PDB entry 6IM3 | X-ray diffraction, 2.00 A resolution | chains A and B

Chain A (and B):
Name: Carbonic anhydrase (Carbonate dehydratase)
Source organism: Persephonella marina (strain DSM 14350 / EX-H1)
Notes: EC 4.2.1.1; chain B of this document is another copy of the same molecule, construct and numbering; everything in this record applies to it too
UniProt: C0QRB5 (C0QRB5_PERMH); residues 1-243 here = UniProt positions 1-243
Chain sequence (243 residues; numbered 1 to 243; the number before each row is that of its first residue):
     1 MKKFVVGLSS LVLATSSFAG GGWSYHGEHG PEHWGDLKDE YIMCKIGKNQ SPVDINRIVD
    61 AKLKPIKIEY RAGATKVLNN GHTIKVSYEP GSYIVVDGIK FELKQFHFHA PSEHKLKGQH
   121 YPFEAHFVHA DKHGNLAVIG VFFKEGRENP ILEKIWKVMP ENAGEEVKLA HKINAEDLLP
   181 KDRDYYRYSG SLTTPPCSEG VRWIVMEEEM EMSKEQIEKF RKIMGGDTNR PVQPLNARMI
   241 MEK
Unresolved in the structure: 1-21
Disulfide bonds: Cys-44/Cys-197
Bound ions: Ca2+ site 1: Asp-60 (shared with 2 residues of chain F); Zn2+: His-107, His-109, His-126 (together with 5-acetamido-1,3,4-thiadiazole-2-sulfonamide); Ca2+ site 2: Asp-182 (shared with 2 residues of chain F); Ca2+ site 3: Asp-184, Glu-207 (shared with 1 residue of chain F); Ca2+ site 4: Glu-207, Glu-242 (shared with 1 residue of chain F); Ca2+ site 5: Glu-208, Glu-209 (shared with 1 residue of chain F)
Ligand contacts: 5-acetamido-1,3,4-thiadiazole-2-sulfonamide (AZM): Gln-105, His-107, His-109, Glu-113, His-126, Val-128, Val-138, Ser-191, Leu-192, Thr-193, Thr-194, Trp-203
From the paper describing this entry:
  - Ca2+ coordination: Asp-60, Asp-182, Asp-184, Glu-207, Glu-208, Glu-209, Glu-242
  - Zn2+ coordination: His-107, His-109, His-126
  - binding site for 5-acetamido-1,3,4-thiadiazole-2-sulfonamide: Gln-105, Thr-193, Thr-194
  - catalytic residues: Tyr-25, His-82, Glu-113, Thr-193 (citing earlier work)

How chain A and chain B interact:
Residue-residue contacts (47; chain A residue first):
  Met-43(A) / Ile-46(B)  hydrophobic
  Ile-46(A) / Met-43(B)  hydrophobic
  Lys-48(A) / Glu-199(B)
  Lys-48(A) / Gly-200(B)
  Asn-49(A) / Asn-49(B)
  Asn-49(A) / Ser-189(B)  hydrogen bond
  Asn-49(A) / Glu-199(B)
  Arg-57(A) / Asp-97(B)  salt bridge
  Arg-57(A) / Arg-202(B)
  Val-59(A) / Lys-62(B)
  Val-59(A) / Leu-63(B)
  Val-59(A) / Met-241(B)  hydrophobic
  Asp-60(A) / Ala-61(B)
  Asp-60(A) / Lys-62(B)  salt bridge
  Ala-61(A) / Asp-60(B)
  Lys-62(A) / Val-59(B)
  Lys-62(A) / Asp-60(B)  salt bridge
  Leu-63(A) / Val-59(B)
  Leu-63(A) / Met-239(B)  hydrophobic
  Asp-97(A) / Arg-57(B)  salt bridge
  Arg-187(A) / Ala-237(B)  hydrogen bond (side chain-backbone)
  Arg-187(A) / Met-239(B)  hydrogen bond
  Ser-189(A) / Asn-49(B)  hydrogen bond
  Ser-189(A) / Ala-237(B)
  Ser-189(A) / Arg-238(B)
  Glu-199(A) / Lys-48(B)
  Glu-199(A) / Asn-49(B)
  Glu-199(A) / Glu-199(B)
  Gly-200(A) / Lys-48(B)
  Gly-200(A) / Ala-237(B)
  Val-201(A) / Ala-237(B)
  Arg-202(A) / Arg-57(B)
  Arg-202(A) / Asn-236(B)  hydrogen bond (side chain-backbone)
  Arg-202(A) / Ala-237(B)
  Asn-236(A) / Arg-202(B)  hydrogen bond (backbone-side chain)
  Ala-237(A) / Arg-187(B)  hydrogen bond (backbone-side chain)
  Ala-237(A) / Ser-189(B)
  Ala-237(A) / Gly-200(B)
  Ala-237(A) / Val-201(B)
  Ala-237(A) / Arg-202(B)
  Arg-238(A) / Ser-189(B)
  Met-239(A) / Asp-97(B)
  Met-239(A) / Arg-187(B)
  Met-239(A) / Met-241(B)  hydrophobic
  Met-241(A) / Val-59(B)  hydrophobic
  Met-241(A) / Met-239(B)  hydrophobic
  Met-241(A) / Met-241(B)  hydrophobic
Other interface residues (no listed pair), chain A (23 interface residues in all): Ile-42
Other interface residues (no listed pair), chain B (23 interface residues in all): Ile-42

Overview:
The chain A/chain B interface involves 23 residues from each chain, with 7 hydrogen bonds and 4 salt bridges.
Polar pairs include Arg-57(A)/Asp-97(B), Asp-60(A)/Lys-62(B) and Asn-49(A)/Ser-189(B). Bound to chain A:
5-acetamido-1,3,4-thiadiazole-2-sulfonamide. The paper reports catalytic residues Tyr-25(A), His-82(A) and
Glu-113(A) among others; a binding site for 5-acetamido-1,3,4-thiadiazole-2-sulfonamide at Gln-105(A),
Thr-193(A) and Thr-194(A).
Chain A and chain B are both Carbonic anhydrase (Carbonate dehydratase) (Persephonella marina (strain DSM
14350 / EX-H1)); the structure, Crystal structure of a highly thermostable carbonic anhydrase from
Persephonella marina EX-H1, was determined by X-ray diffraction together with 6IM0 and 6IM1 from the same
study.
